9QB4 - chains I and Y of the 34 polymer chains in the assembly; structure by X-ray diffraction, 2.70 A resolution.

== Chain I ==
Molecule: Proteasome subunit beta type-3
Organism: Saccharomyces cerevisiae
UniProtKB: P25451 (PSB3_YEAST); residues 0-204 here correspond to UniProt positions 1-205 (UniProt number = residue number + 1)
Chain sequence (205 residues; row label = number of the first residue in the row; numbering starts at 0):
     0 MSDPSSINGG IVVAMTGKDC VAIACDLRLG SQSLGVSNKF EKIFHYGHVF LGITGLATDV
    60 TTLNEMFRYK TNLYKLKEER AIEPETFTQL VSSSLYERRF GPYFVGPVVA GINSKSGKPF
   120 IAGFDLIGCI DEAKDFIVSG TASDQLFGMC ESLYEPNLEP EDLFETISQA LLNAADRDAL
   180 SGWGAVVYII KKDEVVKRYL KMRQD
Disordered / not traced: 0
Swiss-Prot annotation at these positions:
  - modified residue: Ser-30 (Phosphoserine)
  - cross-link: Lys-69 (Glycyl lysine isopeptide (Lys-Gly) (interchain with G-Cter in ubiquitin))
Bound ions: Mg2+ site 1: Ala-174, Asp-177, Ser-180; Mg2+ site 2: Asp-204 (shared with Ala-165(Y), Asp-168(Y) of chain Y)

== Chain Y ==
Molecule: Proteasome subunit beta type-5
Organism: Saccharomyces cerevisiae
Notes: EC 3.4.25.1
UniProtKB: P30656 (PSB5_YEAST); residues 2-212 here correspond to UniProt positions 77-287 (UniProt number = residue number + 75)
Chain sequence (211 residues; numbered 2 to 212; the number before each row is that of its first residue):
     2 TMLAFRFQGG IIVAVDSRAT AGNWVASQTV KKVIEINPFL LGTMAGGAAD CQFWETWLGS
    62 QCRLHELREK ERISVAAASK ILSNLVYQYK GAGLSMGTMI CGYTRKEGPT IYYVDSDGTR
   122 LKGDIFCVGS GQTFAYGVLD SNYKWDLSVE DALYLGKRSI LAAAHRDAYS GGSVNLYHVT
   182 EDGWIYHGNH DVGELFWKVK EEEGSFNNVI G
Construct notes: engineered mutation Met-3 (Thr78 in P30656)
Bound ions: Mg2+: Ala-165, Asp-168 (shared with Asp-204(I) of chain I)

== Chain I / chain Y interface ==
Contacting residue pairs (47):
  Leu-26(I) with Ile-211(Y), hydrophobic
  Arg-27(I) with Ala-169(Y)
  Ser-32(I) with Arg-167(Y); Asp-168(Y); Ala-169(Y), hydrogen bond (backbone-backbone); Tyr-170(Y)
  Leu-33(I) with Phe-135(Y), hydrophobic; Arg-167(Y)
  Gly-34(I) with Arg-167(Y), hydrogen bond (backbone-side chain)
  Val-35(I) with Arg-167(Y), hydrogen bond (backbone-side chain)
  Asn-37(I) with His-166(Y); Asn-209(Y), hydrogen bond (side chain-backbone); Val-210(Y)
  Lys-38(I) with Asn-209(Y), hydrogen bond (side chain-backbone); Ile-211(Y)
  Gln-144(I) with Trp-25(Y)
  Asp-175(I) with Val-26(Y)
  Arg-176(I) with Trp-25(Y); Val-26(Y), hydrogen bond (side chain-backbone); Ala-27(Y), hydrogen bond (side chain-backbone); Ser-28(Y)
  Asp-177(I) with Asn-24(Y); Val-26(Y)
  Ala-178(I) with Asn-24(Y), hydrogen bond (backbone-backbone); Val-26(Y); Ala-169(Y); Tyr-170(Y), hydrophobic
  Leu-179(I) with Asn-24(Y)
  Trp-182(I) with His-166(Y), hydrogen bond (side chain-backbone); Arg-167(Y)
  Tyr-198(I) with Ile-211(Y), hydrophobic
  Lys-200(I) with Trp-198(Y)
  Met-201(I) with Trp-198(Y)
  Arg-202(I) with Gln-29(Y); Gly-173(Y), hydrogen bond (side chain-backbone); Asp-192(Y), salt bridge; Gly-194(Y)
  Gln-203(I) with His-166(Y), hydrogen bond (backbone-side chain); Phe-197(Y); Trp-198(Y); Val-210(Y)
  Asp-204(I) with Arg-19(Y), salt bridge; Ala-165(Y); Ser-171(Y); Gly-172(Y); Gly-173(Y), hydrogen bond (side chain-backbone); Val-193(Y)
Also at the interface, not in a pair above, chain I (22 interface residues in all): Gln-31
Also at the interface, not in a pair above, chain Y (26 interface residues in all): Asn-208

== Overview ==
22 residues of chain I and 26 residues of chain Y are in contact; the contacts include 12 hydrogen bonds and 2
salt bridges. Polar pairs include Arg-202(I)/Asp-192(Y), Asp-204(I)/Arg-19(Y) and Gly-34(I)/Arg-167(Y).
Ala-174(I), Asp-177(I) and Ser-180(I) coordinate Mg2+ site 1. Asp-204(I), Ala-165(Y) and Asp-168(Y) coordinate
Mg2+.
Here chain I is Proteasome subunit beta type-3 and chain Y is Proteasome subunit beta type-5, both from
Saccharomyces cerevisiae. Entry 9QB4 (Yeast 20S proteasome mutant: beta5_T3M in complex with Carfilzomib) was
determined by X-ray diffraction, deposited together with 9QAF, 9QAI, 9QB1, 9QBE, 9QBI, 9QBO and 8 further
entries.
